Entry 7S0T (electron microscopy, 3.05 A resolution); this record covers chains F and G of the 7 polymer chains in the assembly.

[Chain F]
Molecule: DNA polymerase delta small subunit
From: Saccharomyces cerevisiae
UniProt: A0A6A5PTG9 (A0A6A5PTG9_YEASX); residue numbers follow UniProt; this construct covers 1-487
Chain sequence (494 residues; numbered -6 to 487; the number before each row is that of its first residue; numbers below 1 keep their minus sign (Gly-6 is residue -6)):
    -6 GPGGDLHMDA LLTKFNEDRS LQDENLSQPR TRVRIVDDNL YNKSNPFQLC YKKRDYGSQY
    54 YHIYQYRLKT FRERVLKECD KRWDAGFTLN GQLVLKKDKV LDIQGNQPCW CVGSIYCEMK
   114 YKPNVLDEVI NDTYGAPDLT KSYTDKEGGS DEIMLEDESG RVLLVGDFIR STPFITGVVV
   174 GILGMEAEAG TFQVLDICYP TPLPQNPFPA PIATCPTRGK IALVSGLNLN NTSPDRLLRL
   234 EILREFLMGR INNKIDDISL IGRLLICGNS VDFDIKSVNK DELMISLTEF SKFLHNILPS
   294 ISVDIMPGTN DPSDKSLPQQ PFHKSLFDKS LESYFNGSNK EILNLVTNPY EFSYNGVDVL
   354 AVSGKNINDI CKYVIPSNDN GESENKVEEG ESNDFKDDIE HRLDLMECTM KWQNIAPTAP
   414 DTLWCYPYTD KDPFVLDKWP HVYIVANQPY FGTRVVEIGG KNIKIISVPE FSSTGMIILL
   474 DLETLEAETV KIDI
Disordered / not traced: -6 to -3, 48-50, 141-142, 205-209, 374-387
Construct notes: expression tag (-6 to 0)

[Chain G]
Molecule: DNA polymerase delta subunit 3
From: Saccharomyces cerevisiae
UniProt: P47110 (DPOD3_YEAST); residues 1-350 here = UniProt positions 1-350
Chain sequence (350 residues; row label = number of the first residue in the row):
     1 MDQKASYFIN EKLFTEVKPV LFTDLIHHLK IGPSMAKKLM FDYYKQTTNA KYNCVVICCY
    61 KDQTIKIIHD LSNIPQQDSI IDCFIYAFNP MDSFIPYYDI IDQKDCLTIK NSYELKVSES
   121 SKIIERTKTL EEKSKPLVRP TARSKTTPEE TTGRKSKSKD MGLRSTALLA KMKKDRDDKE
   181 TSRQNELRKR KEENLQKINK QNPEREAQMK ELNNLFVEDD LDTEEVNGGS KPNSPKETDS
   241 NDKDKNNDDL EDLLETTAED SLMDVPKIQQ TKPSETEHSK EPKSEEEPSS FIDEDGYIVT
   301 KRPATSTPPR KPSPVVKRAL SSSKKQETPS SNKRLKKQGT LESFFKRKAK
Disordered / not traced: 118-350
Swiss-Prot annotation at these positions:
  - modified residue: Thr223 (Phosphothreonine), Ser230 (Phosphoserine)

[Interface between chain F and chain G]
Contacting residue pairs (104; chain F residue first):
  Asp-2(F) - Gln77(G)
  Leu-1(F) - Gln77(G)
  Met1(F) - Leu71(G)  hydrophobic
  Asp2(F) - Tyr44(G)  hydrogen bond
  Leu4(F) - Gln77(G)
  Leu4(F) - Ile80(G)  hydrophobic
  Leu5(F) - Phe41(G)
  Leu5(F) - Cys83(G)  hydrophobic
  Thr6(F) - Phe41(G)
  Phe8(F) - Ile80(G)
  Phe8(F) - Ile81(G)
  Phe8(F) - Cys83(G)
  Asn9(F) - Phe41(G)
  Asn9(F) - Cys83(G)
  Asn9(F) - Phe84(G)
  Arg12(F) - Ser34(G)
  Arg12(F) - Lys37(G)
  Arg12(F) - Asp82(G)  salt bridge
  Leu14(F) - Ser34(G)
  Leu14(F) - Met35(G)
  Leu14(F) - Lys38(G)
  Glu17(F) - Gly32(G)
  Glu17(F) - Pro33(G)
  Glu17(F) - Thr108(G)
  Leu19(F) - Lys30(G)
  Leu19(F) - Ile31(G)
  Leu19(F) - Asp105(G)
  Leu19(F) - Cys106(G)
  Leu19(F) - Leu107(G)
  Pro22(F) - Leu107(G)
  Pro22(F) - Thr108(G)
  Pro22(F) - Lys110(G)
  Arg23(F) - Thr108(G)  hydrogen bond (backbone-backbone)
  Arg23(F) - Ile109(G)
  Arg23(F) - Lys110(G)  hydrogen bond (backbone-backbone)
  Thr24(F) - Lys110(G)
  Thr24(F) - Ser112(G)
  Arg25(F) - Ile109(G)
  Arg25(F) - Lys110(G)  hydrogen bond (backbone-backbone)
  Arg25(F) - Asn111(G)
  Arg25(F) - Ser112(G)
  Arg27(F) - Ser112(G)  hydrogen bond
  Arg27(F) - Tyr113(G)
  Val29(F) - Tyr113(G)
  Leu230(F) - Tyr98(G)
  Leu231(F) - Phe94(G)  hydrophobic
  Leu231(F) - Pro96(G)
  Leu231(F) - Tyr98(G)
  Glu234(F) - Tyr86(G)
  Glu234(F) - Tyr98(G)
  Ile235(F) - Ile67(G)  hydrophobic
  Glu238(F) - Thr23(G)
  Phe239(F) - Ile65(G)  hydrophobic
  Met241(F) - Thr108(G)
  Met241(F) - Ile109(G)
  Arg243(F) - Phe22(G)
  Arg243(F) - Ile26(G)
  Arg243(F) - Pro33(G)
  Arg243(F) - Cys106(G)
  Arg243(F) - Leu107(G)
  Ile244(F) - Cys59(G)  hydrophobic
  Ile244(F) - Ile65(G)  hydrophobic
  Asn246(F) - Pro33(G)
  Asn246(F) - Ser34(G)
  Asn246(F) - Lys37(G)
  Ile251(F) - Ile109(G)  hydrophobic
  Lys285(F) - Tyr98(G)
  Lys285(F) - Ile100(G)
  His288(F) - Ile100(G)
  His288(F) - Ile101(G)
  Asn289(F) - Asp99(G)  hydrogen bond (side chain-backbone)
  Asn289(F) - Ile101(G)
  Asn289(F) - Gln103(G)  hydrogen bond (backbone-side chain)
  Leu291(F) - Asn111(G)  hydrogen bond (backbone-side chain)
  Pro292(F) - Leu107(G)  hydrophobic
  Pro292(F) - Lys110(G)
  Pro292(F) - Asn111(G)
  Ser293(F) - Ile109(G)  hydrogen bond (side chain-backbone)
  Ser293(F) - Lys110(G)
  Ser293(F) - Asn111(G)  hydrogen bond (backbone-backbone)
  Ser323(F) - Ile100(G)
  Ser326(F) - Leu115(G)
  Tyr327(F) - Leu115(G)  hydrophobic
  Asn329(F) - Lys116(G)  hydrogen bond (side chain-backbone)
  Ser331(F) - Lys116(G)  hydrogen bond
  Asn332(F) - Glu114(G)
  Asn332(F) - Leu115(G)
  Asn332(F) - Lys116(G)  hydrogen bond (side chain-backbone)
  Glu334(F) - Tyr113(G)
  Ile335(F) - Asn111(G)
  Ile335(F) - Tyr113(G)  hydrophobic
  Ile335(F) - Leu115(G)  hydrophobic
  Thr482(F) - Asp62(G)
  Thr482(F) - Gln63(G)
  Val483(F) - Gln63(G)
  Lys484(F) - Gln63(G)
  Lys484(F) - Thr64(G)
  Lys484(F) - Ile65(G)  hydrogen bond (backbone-backbone)
  Ile485(F) - Ile65(G)
  Asp486(F) - Ile65(G)  hydrogen bond (backbone-backbone)
  Asp486(F) - Lys66(G)
  Asp486(F) - Ile67(G)
  Ile487(F) - Ile67(G)
  Ile487(F) - His69(G)
Also at the interface, not in a pair above, chain F (57 interface residues in all): Glu10, Ile28, Gly242, Ile248, Ser252, Ile294, Ser295
Also at the interface, not in a pair above, chain G (54 interface residues in all): His27, Val56, Ile57, Ile85, Tyr97, Val117

[Overview]
57 residues of chain F and 54 residues of chain G are in contact; the contacts include 15 hydrogen bonds and 1
salt bridge. Among the polar pairs are Arg12(F)-Asp82(G), Asp2(F)-Tyr44(G) and Arg27(F)-Ser112(G).
Chain F is DNA polymerase delta small subunit and chain G is DNA polymerase delta subunit 3, both from
Saccharomyces cerevisiae; the structure, Structure of DNA polymerase zeta with mismatched DNA, was determined
by electron microscopy.
